9K2K - chains E and F of the 14 polymer chains in the assembly; structure by X-ray diffraction, 2.74 A resolution.

== Chain E (and F) ==
Protein: ATP-dependent Clp protease proteolytic subunit
Source organism: Staphylococcus aureus (strain Mu3 / ATCC 700698)
Notes: EC 3.4.21.92; chain F of this document is another copy of the same molecule, construct and numbering; everything in this record applies to it too
UniProt: A7WZR9 (CLPP_STAA1); numbering as in UniProt (aligned over 1-195)
Sequence (201 residues; numbered 1 to 201; the number before each row is that of its first residue):
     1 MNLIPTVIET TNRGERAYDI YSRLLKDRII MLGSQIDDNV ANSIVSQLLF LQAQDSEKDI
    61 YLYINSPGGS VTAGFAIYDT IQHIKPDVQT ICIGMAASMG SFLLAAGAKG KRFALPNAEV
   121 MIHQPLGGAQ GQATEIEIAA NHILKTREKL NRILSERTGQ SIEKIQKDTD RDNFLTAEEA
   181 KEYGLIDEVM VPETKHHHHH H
Not modelled in the structure: 1-2, 193-201 (chain F: 1-3, 194-201)
Construct notes: expression tag (196-201)
UniProt features mapped onto this chain:
  - active site: Ser-98 (Nucleophile), His-123
Residues lining bound ligands:
  - A1EEG ((6S,9AS)-6-(2-methylpropyl)-8-(naphthalen-1-ylmethyl)-4,7-bis(oxidanylidene)-N-(phenylmethyl)-3,6,9,9A-tetrahydro-2H-pyrazino[1,2-a]pyrimidine-1-carboxamide), molecule 1: Arg-23, Leu-24, Asp-27, Ile-29, Tyr-61, Tyr-63, Gln-89, Ile-91, Ile-93, Leu-115, Met-190
  - A1EEG, molecule 2: Val-45, Leu-49, Phe-50, Gln-52, Ala-53, Thr-80, His-83

== How chain E and chain F interact ==
Pairs across the interface - 55 pairs, chain E then chain F:
  Pro-5(E) / Ser-22(F)
  Pro-5(E) / Leu-25(F)  hydrophobic
  Pro-5(E) / Ser-43(F)
  Pro-5(E) / Gln-47(F)
  Thr-6(E) / Ser-22(F)  hydrogen bond (backbone-side chain)
  Val-7(E) / Leu-25(F)  hydrophobic
  Val-7(E) / Phe-50(F)  hydrophobic
  Ile-8(E) / Arg-16(F)
  Ile-8(E) / Tyr-18(F)  hydrophobic
  Glu-9(E) / Phe-50(F)
  Glu-9(E) / Gln-54(F)
  Thr-10(E) / Arg-16(F)
  Glu-15(E) / Arg-16(F)  salt bridge
  Ile-20(E) / Ser-46(F)
  Ile-20(E) / Phe-50(F)  hydrophobic
  Tyr-21(E) / Asn-39(F)
  Tyr-21(E) / Asn-42(F)
  Tyr-21(E) / Ser-43(F)  hydrogen bond (side chain-backbone)
  Tyr-21(E) / Ser-46(F)
  Arg-23(E) / Phe-50(F)
  Leu-24(E) / Ser-46(F)
  Ile-29(E) / Leu-49(F)  hydrophobic
  Met-31(E) / Asn-42(F)
  Met-31(E) / Ser-46(F)
  Gly-33(E) / Asp-38(F)
  Gly-33(E) / Asn-42(F)  hydrogen bond (backbone-side chain)
  Tyr-63(E) / Asn-42(F)  hydrogen bond
  Tyr-63(E) / Val-45(F)  hydrophobic
  Asn-65(E) / Asp-38(F)
  Asn-65(E) / Asn-42(F)  hydrogen bond
  Ile-93(E) / Ala-76(F)  hydrophobic
  Ile-93(E) / Thr-80(F)
  Gly-94(E) / Thr-72(F)
  Gly-94(E) / Ala-76(F)
  Met-95(E) / Asp-38(F)
  Met-95(E) / Thr-72(F)
  Leu-115(E) / Asp-79(F)
  Pro-116(E) / Asp-79(F)
  Asn-117(E) / Phe-75(F)
  Asn-117(E) / Tyr-78(F)
  Asn-117(E) / Asp-79(F)  hydrogen bond (backbone-side chain)
  Asn-117(E) / Lys-149(F)  hydrogen bond (backbone-side chain)
  Asn-117(E) / Ile-153(F)
  Ala-118(E) / Asp-79(F)  hydrogen bond (backbone-side chain)
  Glu-119(E) / Thr-72(F)
  Glu-119(E) / His-142(F)  salt bridge
  Arg-171(E) / Gln-132(F)  hydrogen bond
  Arg-171(E) / Thr-134(F)
  Arg-171(E) / Glu-135(F)  salt bridge
  Arg-171(E) / Ile-138(F)
  Asp-172(E) / Ile-138(F)
  Phe-174(E) / His-142(F)
  Met-190(E) / His-83(F)
  Val-191(E) / His-83(F)
  Pro-192(E) / Gln-82(F)
Interface residues without a listed pair, chain E (33 interface residues in all): Leu-3, Pro-67, Glu-179
Interface residues without a listed pair, chain F (35 interface residues in all): Arg-13, Ala-17, Asp-19, Lys-145, Thr-146, Arg-152

== Overview ==
33 residues of chain E and 35 residues of chain F are in contact; the contacts include 9 hydrogen bonds and 3
salt bridges. Among the polar pairs are Glu-15(E)/Arg-16(F), Glu-119(E)/His-142(F) and Arg-171(E)/Glu-135(F).
Ligands of chain E: compound A1EEG.
Both chains are ATP-dependent Clp protease proteolytic subunit (Staphylococcus aureus (strain Mu3 / ATCC
700698)). Entry 9K2K (Structure of ClpP from Staphylococcus aureus in complex with ZY7) was determined by
X-ray diffraction together with 9K2A, 9K2B, 9K2C and 9K2D from the same study.
